8RBM - chains E and G of the 7 polymer chains in the assembly; structure by electron microscopy, 3.24 A resolution.

Chain E:
Molecule: Ion-translocating oxidoreductase complex subunit E
Source organism: Azotobacter vinelandii DJ
Notes: EC 7.-.-.-
Reference sequence: Q9F5Y1 (RNFE_AZOVD); residues 1-238 here = UniProt positions 1-238
Chain sequence (238 residues; each row starts with the number of its first residue):
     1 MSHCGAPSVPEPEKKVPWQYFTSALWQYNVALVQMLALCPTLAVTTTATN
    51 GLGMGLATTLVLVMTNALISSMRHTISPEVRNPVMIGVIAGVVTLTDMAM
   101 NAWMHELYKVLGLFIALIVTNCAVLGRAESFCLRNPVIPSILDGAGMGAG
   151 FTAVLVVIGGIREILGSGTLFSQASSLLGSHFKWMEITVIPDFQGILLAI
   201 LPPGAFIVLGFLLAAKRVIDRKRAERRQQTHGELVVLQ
Disordered / not traced: 1-16, 228-238
Ion coordination: 2Fe-2S cluster Fe: Cys39, Cys122 (shared with 2 residues of chain A)
Ligand contacts:
  - 2Fe-2S cluster (FES): Ala37, Leu38, Cys39, Thr120, Asn121, Cys122
  - phosphatidylethanolamine (PTY): Ile161, Leu165, Ile196, Val208, Phe211, Ala214, Ala215, Arg221

Chain G:
Molecule: Ion-translocating oxidoreductase complex subunit G
Source organism: Azotobacter vinelandii DJ
Notes: EC 7.-.-.-
Reference sequence: C1DMA4 (C1DMA4_AZOVD); residues 1-229 here = UniProt positions 1-229
Chain sequence (229 residues; each row starts with the number of its first residue):
     1 MNDTTMTPAEENAAPAEAAAGKPTLLARLEKWRPMVAYQGLSLGLVCAVV
    51 ALLLLTGNIMTHGTIAEQQMQDRLATLREVLPQSLYDNNPLADSFKVQDA
   101 ELGEVEVLPARLQGKLTAVVFQGRNIGYGGPIEQMMSVDAQGKILGVRVL
   151 THKETPGLADKIEASRSDWIKVFDGLSLENTALDKWKVKKDGGQFDQFAG
   201 ATITPRAVVKTVLQGLQFQARHAEQLKAE
Disordered / not traced: 1-34, 229
Covalent attachments: flavin mononucleotide (FMN) linked to Thr202
Ligand contacts: FMN (flavin mononucleotide): Tyr128, Glu154, Thr155, Leu158, Ala159, Lys190, Gly200, Ala201, Ile203, Thr204, Arg206

Chain E / chain G interface:
Contacting residue pairs - 17 pairs, chain E then chain G:
  Glu79(E) - Gln39(G)  hydrogen bond
  Val80(E) - Gln39(G)
  Val84(E) - Val46(G)  hydrophobic
  Gly87(E) - Val46(G)
  Gly91(E) - Val50(G)
  Gly91(E) - Leu54(G)
  Thr94(E) - Leu54(G)
  Leu95(E) - Leu53(G)
  Leu95(E) - Leu54(G)
  Met98(E) - Leu54(G)
  Met98(E) - Gly57(G)
  Met98(E) - Asn58(G)
  Met98(E) - Thr61(G)
  Asn101(E) - Ile65(G)
  Ala102(E) - Thr64(G)
  Ala102(E) - Gln68(G)
  Leu197(E) - Pro156(G)
Interface residues without a listed pair, chain E (16 interface residues in all): Ser77, Pro83, Val88, Trp103, His105
Interface residues without a listed pair, chain G (16 interface residues in all): Tyr38, Leu43, Gln69, Gly157

Overview:
Chain E and chain G each contribute 16 residues to their interface, with 1 hydrogen bond. Its one
hydrogen-bonded contact is Glu79(E)-Gln39(G). Bound to chain E: 2Fe-2S cluster and phosphatidylethanolamine.
Flavin mononucleotide is covalently linked to Thr202(G).
Here chain E is Ion-translocating oxidoreductase complex subunit E and chain G is Ion-translocating
oxidoreductase complex subunit G, both from Azotobacter vinelandii DJ. Entry 8RBM (Cryo-EM structure of the
NADH:ferredoxin oxidoreductase RNF from Azotobacter vinelandii, ferricyanide oxidized) was determined by
electron microscopy together with 8RB8, 8RB9, 8RBQ and 8AHX from the same study.
